PDB entry 6O07 | X-ray diffraction, 2.70 A resolution | chains A and B of the 3 polymer chains in the assembly

# Chain A
Molecule: Naa15
Source organism: Saccharomyces cerevisiae
UniProt: G2WCC0 (G2WCC0_YEASK); residue numbers follow UniProt; this construct covers 1-854
Amino-acid sequence (854 residues; row label = number of the first residue in the row):
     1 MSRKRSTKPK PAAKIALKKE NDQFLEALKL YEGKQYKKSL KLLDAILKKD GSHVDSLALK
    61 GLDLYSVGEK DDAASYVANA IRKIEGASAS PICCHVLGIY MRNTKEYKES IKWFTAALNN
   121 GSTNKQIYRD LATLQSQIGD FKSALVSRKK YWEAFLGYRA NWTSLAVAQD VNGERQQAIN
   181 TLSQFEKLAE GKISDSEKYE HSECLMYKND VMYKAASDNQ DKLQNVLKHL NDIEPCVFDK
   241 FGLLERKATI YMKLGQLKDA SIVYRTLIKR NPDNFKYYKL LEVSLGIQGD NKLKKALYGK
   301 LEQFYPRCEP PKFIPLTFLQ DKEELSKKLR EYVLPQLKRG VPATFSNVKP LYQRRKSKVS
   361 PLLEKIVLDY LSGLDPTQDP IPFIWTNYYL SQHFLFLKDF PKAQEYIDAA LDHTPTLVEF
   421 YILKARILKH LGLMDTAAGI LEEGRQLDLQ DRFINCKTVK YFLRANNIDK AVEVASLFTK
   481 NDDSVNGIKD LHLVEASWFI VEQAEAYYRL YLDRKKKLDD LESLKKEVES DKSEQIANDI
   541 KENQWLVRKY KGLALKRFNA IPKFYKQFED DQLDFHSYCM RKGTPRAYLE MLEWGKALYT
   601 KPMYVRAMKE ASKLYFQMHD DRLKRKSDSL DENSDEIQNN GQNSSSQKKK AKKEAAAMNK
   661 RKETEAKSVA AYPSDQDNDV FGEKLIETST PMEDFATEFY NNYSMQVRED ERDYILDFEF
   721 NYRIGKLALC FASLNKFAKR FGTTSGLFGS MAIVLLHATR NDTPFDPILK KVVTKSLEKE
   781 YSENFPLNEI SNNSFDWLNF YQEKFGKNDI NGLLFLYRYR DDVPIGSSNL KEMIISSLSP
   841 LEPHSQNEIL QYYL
Unresolved in the structure: 1-53, 86-87, 525-533, 627-653
Residues lining bound ligands:
  - inositol hexakisphosphate (IHP): S346, K349, I422, R426, K429, H430, K457, K460, Y461, R464
  - malonate ion (MLI), molecule 1: K149, W152, E153, L165, Q169
  - malonate ion (MLI), molecule 2: H201, L205, D232, I233, C236
  - malonate ion (MLI), molecule 3: L431, L433, P843, Q846, N847
Reported in the primary citation:
  - binding site for inositol hexakisphosphate: R426, K429, H430, K457, Y461, R464
  - contacts within the chain: H413-T414 (hydrogen bond)

# Chain B
Molecule: N-terminal acetyltransferase A complex catalytic subunit ARD1
Source organism: Saccharomyces cerevisiae
Notes: EC 2.3.1.255
UniProt: P07347 (ARD1_YEAST); residues 1-238 here = UniProt positions 1-238
Amino-acid sequence (238 residues; row label = number of the first residue in the row):
     1 MPINIRRATI NDIICMQNAN LHNLPENYMM KYYMYHILSW PEASFVATTT TLDCEDSDEQ
    61 DENDKLELTL DGTNDGRTIK LDPTYLAPGE KLVGYVLVKM NDDPDQQNEP PNGHITSLSV
   121 MRTYRRMGIA ENLMRQALFA LREVHQAEYV SLHVRQSNRA ALHLYRDTLA FEVLSIEKSY
   181 YQDGEDAYAM KKVLKLEELQ ISNFTHRRLK ENEEKLEDDL ESDLLEDIIK QGVNDIIV
Unresolved in the structure: 1, 55-74, 105-107, 210-211, 226-238
Residues lining bound ligands:
  - inositol hexakisphosphate (IHP): K80, D82, Y85, K91
  - malonate ion (MLI): L24, I115, T116, S117, L118, L152, H153, V154, Y165
Reported in the primary citation:
  - binding site for inositol hexakisphosphate: K80, Y85, K91

# Chain A / chain B interface
Residue-residue contacts (137):
  Y199(A) with P41(B); E42(B), hydrogen bond; V144(B), hydrophobic; H145(B)
  E203(A) with E42(B)
  F238(A) with E143(B); V144(B); Q146(B)
  D239(A) with R7(B), salt bridge; E42(B)
  K240(A) with E143(B)
  F241(A) with R7(B); Q136(B)
  G242(A) with R7(B)
  R265(A) with D218(B), salt bridge; L220(B); E221(B); S222(B), hydrogen bond (side chain-backbone); L224(B)
  T266(A) with L220(B)
  K269(A) with I201(B); S202(B); E217(B), salt bridge; D218(B), hydrogen bond (side chain-backbone)
  R270(A) with Q136(B), hydrogen bond (backbone-side chain); F139(B); E143(B), salt bridge; I201(B)
  N271(A) with I5(B), hydrogen bond (side chain-backbone); Q136(B), hydrogen bond
  P272(A) with I201(B)
  D273(A) with N4(B); I5(B), hydrogen bond (backbone-backbone); N132(B)
  N274(A) with N4(B); I5(B)
  F275(A) with P2(B), hydrophobic; I3(B); N4(B), hydrogen bond (backbone-side chain); L52(B), hydrophobic
  I287(A) with L225(B), hydrophobic
  L297(A) with L224(B), hydrophobic
  Q303(A) with H206(B), hydrogen bond (backbone-side chain); L216(B)
  F304(A) with T205(B); H206(B), hydrogen bond (backbone-side chain); L216(B); E217(B); D218(B)
  Y305(A) with D218(B)
  P306(A) with T205(B); H206(B)
  R307(A) with N132(B), hydrogen bond; F204(B); T205(B)
  E309(A) with P2(B); I3(B), hydrogen bond (side chain-backbone)
  F313(A) with P2(B)
  T317(A) with C54(B)
  Y332(A) with P2(B)
  R339(A) with R126(B), hydrogen bond (backbone-side chain)
  G340(A) with R126(B), hydrogen bond (backbone-side chain)
  V341(A) with R125(B); R126(B); M127(B), hydrophobic
  P342(A) with T123(B); R125(B)
  A343(A) with T123(B), hydrogen bond (backbone-backbone); Y124(B), hydrophobic; M127(B), hydrophobic
  S346(A) with Y124(B)
  N347(A) with P2(B); M127(B)
  P350(A) with T50(B)
  Q353(A) with R77(B)
  R354(A) with T51(B); L52(B); D53(B), salt bridge; C54(B); D75(B), hydrogen bond (side chain-backbone); G76(B); R77(B)
  R355(A) with C54(B)
  W385(A) with R126(B)
  V418(A) with R122(B)
  E419(A) with R122(B), salt bridge; R125(B), salt bridge
  D451(A) with R122(B), salt bridge
  R452(A) with L21(B), hydrogen bond (side chain-backbone); H22(B); N23(B); L24(B), hydrogen bond (side chain-backbone); P25(B); N27(B), hydrogen bond
  F453(A) with H22(B), hydrogen bond (backbone-backbone); M121(B), hydrophobic
  C456(A) with L21(B); H22(B)
  L493(A) with M29(B)
  V494(A) with Q17(B); L21(B)
  E495(A) with Q17(B), hydrogen bond; M29(B); M30(B), hydrogen bond (side chain-backbone)
  A496(A) with L21(B), hydrophobic
  W498(A) with N18(B); H22(B)
  Y565(A) with I14(B)
  F568(A) with M30(B), hydrophobic
  D571(A) with K31(B); M34(B)
  Q572(A) with M34(B)
  D574(A) with K31(B), salt bridge
  F575(A) with K31(B); M34(B), hydrophobic; Y35(B); L38(B), hydrophobic
  Y578(A) with Y35(B); S39(B), hydrogen bond
  C579(A) with L38(B), hydrophobic
  K582(A) with S39(B); W40(B)
  T584(A) with L38(B), hydrogen bond (side chain-backbone); S39(B)
  R586(A) with E42(B), salt bridge
  A587(A) with L38(B); P41(B), hydrophobic
  E590(A) with I10(B)
  M591(A) with L38(B), hydrophobic
  W594(A) with I10(B), hydrogen bond (side chain-backbone); N11(B); M34(B), hydrophobic
  P602(A) with I79(B), hydrophobic; L81(B)
  M603(A) with P83(B)
  V605(A) with L81(B), hydrophobic
  R606(A) with L81(B), hydrogen bond (side chain-backbone)
Also at the interface, not in a pair above, chain A (77 interface residues in all): I262, L285, L293, K300, L301, I314, L598, K601
Also at the interface, not in a pair above, chain B (72 interface residues in all): R6, I13, I37, K80, D82, Y85, D102, D219

# In short
The interface between chain A and chain B involves 77 residues on one side and 72 on the other, with 26
hydrogen bonds and 10 salt bridges. Polar pairs include D239(A)-R7(B), R265(A)-D218(B) and K269(A)-E217(B).
The paper reports a binding site for inositol hexakisphosphate at R426(A), K429(A) and K80(B) among others;
contacts within the chain involving H413(A) and T414(A).
Here chain A is Naa15 and chain B is N-terminal acetyltransferase A complex catalytic subunit ARD1, both from
Saccharomyces cerevisiae. Entry 6O07 (Structure and mechanism of acetylation by the N-terminal dual enzyme
NatA/Naa50 complex) was determined by X-ray diffraction.
